1CLU - chain A; structure by X-ray diffraction, 1.70 A resolution.

[Chain A]
Name: Transforming protein P21/H-ras-1
Organism: Homo sapiens
Notes: fragment: catalytic domain, residues 1 - 166
UniProt: P01112 (RASH_HUMAN); residues 1-166 here = UniProt positions 1-166
Chain sequence (166 residues; numbered 1 to 166; the number before each row is that of its first residue):
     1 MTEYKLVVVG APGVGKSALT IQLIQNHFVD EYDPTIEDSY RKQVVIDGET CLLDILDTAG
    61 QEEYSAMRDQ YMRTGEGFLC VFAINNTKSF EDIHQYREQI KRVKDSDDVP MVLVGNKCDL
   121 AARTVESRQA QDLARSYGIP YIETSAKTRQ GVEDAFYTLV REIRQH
Unresolved in the structure: 32-37
Differences from the reference sequence: engineered mutation P12 (Gly in P01112)
UniProt features mapped onto this chain:
  - region: H166 (Hypervariable region)
  - motif: Y32 to Y40 (Effector region)
  - binding site (GTP): G13 to A18, V29 to T35, A59, G60, N116 to D119, S145 to K147
  - modified residue: M1 (N-acetylmethionine), T2 (N-acetylthreonine), C118 (S-nitrosocysteine)
  - glycosylation: T35 (Microbial infection: O-linked (Glc) threonine)
  - natural variant: G13 (G13C: In CSTLO; G13D: In CSTLO; G13R: In SFM), Q22 (Q22K: In CMEMS), E37 (E37EE: In CSTLO), T58 (T58I: In CSTLO), Q61 (Q61K: In NMTC2; Q61L: In melanoma), E63 (E63K: In CMEMS), S89 (S89C: Found in a patient with severe fetal hydrops and pleural effusion; uncertain significance), K117 (K117R: In CSTLO), A146 (A146T: In CSTLO; A146V: In CSTLO)
  - mutagenesis: S17 (S17N: Dominant negative. Prevents PLCE1 EGF-induced recruitment to plasma membrane. No effect on subcellular location of isoform 2), N26 (N26G: Loss of interaction with PLCE1; when associated with V-12), V29 (V29A: No effect on interaction with PLCE1; when associated with V-12), Y32 (Y32F: Loss of interaction and recruitment to plasma membrane of PLCE1; when associated with V-12), P34 (P34G: No effect on interaction with PLCE1; when associated with V-12), T35 (T35S: Loss of interaction with PLCE1; when associated with V-12), E37 (E37G: No effect on interaction with PLCE1; when associated with V-12), D38 (D38N: No effect on interaction with PLCE1; when associated with V-12), S39 (S39C: No effect on interaction with PLCE1; when associated with V-12), A59 (A59T: Loss of GTPase activity and creation of an autophosphorylation site), Q61 (Q61I: Moderately increased transformation of cultured cell lines; Q61R: Promotes interaction with SHOC2 and PP1C; Q61V: Strongly increased transformation of cultured cell lines), A83 (A83T: GTP-binding activity reduced by factor of 30), 4 further mutagenesis entries in UniProt
Ion coordination: Mg2+: S17 (together with dabp-gppnhp)
Small-molecule neighbours: dabp-gppnhp (DBG; 3-aminobenzophenone-4-yl-aminohydroxyphosphinylaminophosphonic acid-guanylate ester): A11, P12, G13, V14, G15, K16, S17, A18, F28, V29, D30, E31, T58, G60, N116, K117, D119, L120, S145, A146, K147
What the authors report for this chain:
  - binding site for dabp-gppnhp: P12, G13
  - conformationally variable residues (order/disorder transition): D30 to E37, E62 to Y64
  - mutagenesis - Q61A (0.001 min-1): decreased catalytic activity on GTP
  - mutagenesis - Y32W/Q61L, Y32W/Q61N, Q61A (0.18 min-1): unchanged catalytic activity on DABP-GTP

[Overview]
Bound to chain A: dabp-gppnhp. Curated annotation (UniProt) lists 22 GTP-binding residues and 17 mutagenesis
sites. From the paper: a binding site for dabp-gppnhp at P12 and G13; Q61A reduces catalytic activity on GTP;
3 substitutions were tested in all.
Chain A is Transforming protein P21/H-ras-1 (Homo sapiens); the structure, H-ras complexed with
diaminobenzophenone-beta,gamma-imido-GTP, was determined by X-ray diffraction together with 1RVD from the same
study.
